3NVI - chains A and C of the 6 polymer chains in the assembly; structure by X-ray diffraction, 2.71 A resolution.

# Chain A (and C)
Name: NOP5/NOP56 related protein
Source organism: Pyrococcus furiosus
Notes: fragment: Sequence database residues 1-369; chain C of this document is another copy of the same molecule, construct and numbering; everything in this record applies to it too
Reference sequence: Q8U4M1 (Q8U4M1_PYRFU); residues 5-373 here correspond to UniProt positions 1-369 (UniProt number = residue number - 4)
Amino-acid sequence (379 residues; row label = number of the first residue in the row; numbers below 1 keep their minus sign (Met-5 is residue -5)):
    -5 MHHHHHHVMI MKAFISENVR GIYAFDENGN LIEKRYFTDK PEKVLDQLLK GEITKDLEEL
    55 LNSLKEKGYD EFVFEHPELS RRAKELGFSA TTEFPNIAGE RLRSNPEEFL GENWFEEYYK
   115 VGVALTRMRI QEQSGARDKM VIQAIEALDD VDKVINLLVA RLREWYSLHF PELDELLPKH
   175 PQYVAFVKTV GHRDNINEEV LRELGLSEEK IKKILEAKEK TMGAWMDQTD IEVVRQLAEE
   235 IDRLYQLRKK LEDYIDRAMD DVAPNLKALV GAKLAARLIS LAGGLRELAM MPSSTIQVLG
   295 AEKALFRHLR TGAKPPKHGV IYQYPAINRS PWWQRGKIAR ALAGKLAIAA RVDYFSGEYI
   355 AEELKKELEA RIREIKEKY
Disordered / not traced: -5 to 126
Differences from the reference sequence: expression tag (-5 to 4)

# Interface between chain A and chain C
Contacting residue pairs - 62 pairs, chain A then chain C:
  Ala130(A) with Ala218(C), hydrophobic
  Arg131(A) with Asp224(C), salt bridge
  Lys133(A) with Leu162(C)
  Met134(A) with Leu162(C); Trp219(C); Met220(C), hydrophobic; Asp224(C)
  Gln137(A) with Arg155(C), hydrogen bond; Glu158(C), hydrogen bond; Trp159(C); Leu162(C)
  Ala138(A) with Trp159(C), hydrophobic
  Glu140(A) with Arg155(C), salt bridge; Glu158(C)
  Ala141(A) with Arg155(C); Trp159(C), hydrophobic
  Asp144(A) with Leu151(C); Arg155(C), salt bridge
  Val148(A) with Val148(C), hydrophobic; Leu151(C), hydrophobic
  Leu151(A) with Lys147(C)
  Arg155(A) with Gln137(C), hydrogen bond; Glu140(C), salt bridge; Ala141(C); Asp144(C), salt bridge
  Glu158(A) with Gln137(C), hydrogen bond; Glu140(C)
  Trp159(A) with Met134(C); Gln137(C), hydrogen bond (backbone-side chain); Ala138(C), hydrophobic; Ala141(C), hydrophobic; Leu245(C), hydrophobic
  Leu162(A) with Lys133(C); Met134(C); Gln137(C)
  Ala218(A) with Ala130(C), hydrophobic
  Trp219(A) with Met134(C)
  Met220(A) with Met134(C), hydrophobic
  Asp221(A) with Arg131(C), salt bridge
  Thr223(A) with Tyr248(C); Arg251(C), hydrogen bond
  Asp224(A) with Arg131(C), salt bridge; Met134(C); Tyr248(C), hydrogen bond
  Val227(A) with Leu245(C), hydrophobic; Tyr248(C), hydrophobic
  Gln230(A) with Lys244(C)
  Leu231(A) with Leu241(C), hydrophobic
  Glu234(A) with Glu234(C); Arg237(C); Leu238(C); Leu241(C)
  Arg237(A) with Glu234(C); Arg237(C)
  Leu238(A) with Glu234(C)
  Leu241(A) with Gln230(C)
  Lys244(A) with Gln230(C)
  Leu245(A) with Trp159(C), hydrophobic; Val227(C), hydrophobic
  Tyr248(A) with Thr223(C); Asp224(C), hydrogen bond; Val227(C), hydrophobic
Other interface residues (no listed pair), chain A (35 interface residues in all): Ser128, Val145, Leu152, Arg251
Other interface residues (no listed pair), chain C (35 interface residues in all): Ser128, Val145, Leu152, Leu231

# Summary
Chain A and chain C each contribute 35 residues to their interface, with 8 hydrogen bonds and 7 salt bridges.
Among the polar pairs are Arg131(A)-Asp224(C), Glu140(A)-Arg155(C) and Asp144(A)-Arg155(C).
Chain A and chain C are both NOP5/NOP56 related protein (Pyrococcus furiosus); the structure, Structure of
N-terminal truncated Nop56/58 bound with L7Ae and box C/D RNA, was determined by X-ray diffraction (same
publication as 3NVK and 3NMU).
